PDB entry 2XFL | X-ray diffraction, 2.90 A resolution | chains A and C of the 4 polymer chains in the assembly

== Chain A (and C) ==
Protein: DYNE7
From: Micromonospora chersina
Notes: chain C of this document is another copy of the same molecule, construct and numbering; everything in this record applies to it too
UniProtKB: Q84HI7 (Q84HI7_9ACTO); residues 9-150 here correspond to UniProt positions 3-144 (UniProt number = residue number - 6)
Chain sequence (142 residues; row label = number of the first residue in the row):
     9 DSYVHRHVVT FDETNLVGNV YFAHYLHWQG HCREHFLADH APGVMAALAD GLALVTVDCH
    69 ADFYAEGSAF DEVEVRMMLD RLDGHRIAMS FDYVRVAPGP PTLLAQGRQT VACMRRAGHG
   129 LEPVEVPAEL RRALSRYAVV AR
Not modelled in the structure: 146-150 (chain C: 145-150)

== Chain A / chain C interface ==
Pairs across the interface (43):
  Tyr-29(A) / Gly-38(C)
  Tyr-29(A) / Glu-42(C)  hydrogen bond
  Phe-30(A) / Leu-34(C)
  Phe-30(A) / Arg-41(C)
  Phe-30(A) / Thr-64(C)
  Phe-30(A) / Cys-67(C)  hydrophobic
  Phe-30(A) / Gln-117(C)
  Ala-31(A) / His-35(C)
  Leu-34(A) / Phe-30(C)
  Leu-34(A) / Leu-34(C)  hydrophobic
  Leu-34(A) / Cys-67(C)  hydrophobic
  His-35(A) / Ala-31(C)
  His-35(A) / His-35(C)  hydrogen bond
  Gly-38(A) / Tyr-29(C)
  Arg-41(A) / Tyr-29(C)
  Arg-41(A) / Phe-30(C)
  Glu-42(A) / Tyr-29(C)  hydrogen bond
  Thr-64(A) / Phe-30(C)
  Thr-64(A) / Phe-71(C)
  Val-65(A) / Asp-70(C)
  Val-65(A) / Phe-71(C)  hydrogen bond (backbone-backbone)
  Asp-66(A) / Ala-69(C)
  Asp-66(A) / Asp-70(C)
  Asp-66(A) / Phe-71(C)
  Cys-67(A) / Phe-30(C)  hydrophobic
  Cys-67(A) / Leu-34(C)  hydrophobic
  Cys-67(A) / His-68(C)
  Cys-67(A) / Ala-69(C)  hydrogen bond (backbone-backbone)
  Cys-67(A) / Phe-71(C)  hydrophobic
  His-68(A) / Cys-67(C)
  His-68(A) / His-68(C)
  Ala-69(A) / Asp-66(C)
  Ala-69(A) / Cys-67(C)  hydrogen bond (backbone-backbone)
  Asp-70(A) / Val-65(C)
  Asp-70(A) / Asp-66(C)
  Phe-71(A) / Thr-64(C)
  Phe-71(A) / Val-65(C)  hydrogen bond (backbone-backbone)
  Phe-71(A) / Cys-67(C)  hydrophobic
  Gln-117(A) / Phe-30(C)
  Arg-124(A) / Val-25(C)
  Arg-124(A) / Asn-27(C)  hydrogen bond
  Arg-124(A) / Glu-74(C)  salt bridge
  Leu-129(A) / Glu-74(C)
Interface residues without a listed pair, chain A (25 interface residues in all): His-32, Gln-37, Leu-56, Ala-61, Glu-74, Arg-116
Interface residues without a listed pair, chain C (24 interface residues in all): Leu-24, His-32, Gln-37, Val-63

== Summary ==
Chain A and chain C form an interface of 25 and 24 residues respectively; the contacts include 8 hydrogen
bonds and 1 salt bridge. Polar pairs include Arg-124(A)/Glu-74(C), Tyr-29(A)/Glu-42(C) and
His-35(A)/His-35(C).
Chain A and chain C are both DYNE7 (Micromonospora chersina); the structure, Induced-fit and allosteric
effects upon polyene binding revealed by crystal structures of the Dynemicin thioesterase, was determined by
X-ray diffraction together with 2XEM from the same study.
